5ZMC - chains B and A of the 4 polymer chains in the assembly; structure by X-ray diffraction, 2.99 A resolution.

# Chain B
Molecule: Protein C-ets-1
From: Homo sapiens
UniProt: P14921 (ETS1_HUMAN); residues 331-441 here = UniProt positions 331-441
Chain sequence (111 residues; row label = number of the first residue in the row):
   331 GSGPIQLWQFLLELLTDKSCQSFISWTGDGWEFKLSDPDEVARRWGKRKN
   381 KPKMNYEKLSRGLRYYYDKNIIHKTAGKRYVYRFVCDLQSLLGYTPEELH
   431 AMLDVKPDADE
Disordered / not traced: 331, 438-441
Swiss-Prot annotation at these positions:
  - DNA-binding region: I335 to V415 (ETS)
  - region: L418 to L422 (Helix H4), P426 to M432 (Helix H5)

# Chain A
Molecule: Nuclear factor NF-kappa-B p100 subunit
From: Homo sapiens
UniProt: Q00653 (NFKB2_HUMAN); residues 35-329 here = UniProt positions 35-329
Chain sequence (295 residues; numbered 35 to 329; the number before each row is that of its first residue):
    35 ADGPYLVIVEQPKQRGFRFRYGCEGPSHGGLPGASSEKGRKTYPTVKICN
    85 YEGPAKIEVDLVTHSDPPRAHAHSLVGKQCSELGICAVSVGPKDMTAQFN
   135 NLGVLHVTKKNMMGTMIQKLQRQRLRSRPQGLTEAEQRELEQEAKELKKV
   185 MDLSIVRLRFSAFLRASDGSFSLPLKPVISQPIHDSKSPGASNLKISRMD
   235 KTAGSVRGGDEVYLLCDKVQKDDIEVRFYEDDENGWQAFGDFSPTDVHKQ
   285 YAIVFRTPPYHKMKIERPVTVFLQLKRKRGGDVSDSKQFTYYPLV
Disordered / not traced: 35-225, 329
Swiss-Prot annotation at these positions:
  - modified residue: S161 (Phosphoserine)
From the paper describing this entry:
  - mutagenesis - R241A/M297A/K298A, R241A/M297A/K298A/L328E: decreased binding to Protein C-ets-1 (chain B)

# Chain B / chain A interface
Contacting residue pairs (19):
  S332(B) - F273(A)
  G333(B) - D275(A)
  P334(B) - D275(A)
  I335(B) - D275(A)  hydrogen bond (backbone-side chain)
  E343(B) - R241(A)
  E343(B) - G242(A)
  E343(B) - G243(A)
  T346(B) - R241(A)  hydrogen bond (backbone-side chain)
  T346(B) - L328(A)
  D347(B) - R241(A)  salt bridge
  R378(B) - R290(A)
  L421(B) - H295(A)
  L421(B) - K296(A)
  L422(B) - M297(A)  hydrophobic
  G423(B) - M297(A)
  G423(B) - K298(A)
  Y424(B) - M297(A)
  Y424(B) - K298(A)
  Y424(B) - I299(A)
Also at the interface, not in a pair above, chain B (15 interface residues in all): S420, E428, M432
Also at the interface, not in a pair above, chain A (14 interface residues in all): A272, P292
From the paper, about this interface:
  - specific contacts: I335(B)-D275(A) (backbone contact), T346(B)-R241(A) (backbone contact), D347(B)-R241(A) (salt bridge), L422(B)-M297(A) (backbone contact)
  - interface residues, chain B: L422(B), Y424(B), M432(B)
  - interface residues, chain A: M297(A), L328(A)

# In short
The interface between chain B and chain A involves 15 residues on one side and 14 on the other, with 2
hydrogen bonds and 1 salt bridge. Among the polar pairs are D347(B)-R241(A), I335(B)-D275(A) and
T346(B)-R241(A). The authors report backbone contacts between I335(B) and D275(A), T346(B) and R241(A) and
L422(B) and M297(A); a salt bridge between D347(B) and R241(A). From the paper: R241A/M297A/K298A and
R241A/M297A/K298A/L328E of chain A reduce binding to Protein C-ets-1 (chain B); interface residues L422(B),
Y424(B) and M297(A) among others.
Chain B is Protein C-ets-1 and chain A is Nuclear factor NF-kappa-B p100 subunit, both from Homo sapiens; the
structure, Structural Basis for Reactivation of -146C>T Mutant TERT Promoter by cooperative binding of p52 and
ETS1/2, was determined by X-ray diffraction.
